7D0A - chains D and E of the 12 polymer chains in the assembly; structure by electron microscopy, 4.00 A resolution.

[Chain D]
Molecule: Intermembrane phospholipid transport system permease protein MlaE
Organism: Acinetobacter baumannii
Reference sequence: V5V9F4 (V5V9F4_ACIBA); residue numbers follow UniProt; this construct covers 1-258
Sequence (258 residues; numbered 1 to 258; the number before each row is that of its first residue):
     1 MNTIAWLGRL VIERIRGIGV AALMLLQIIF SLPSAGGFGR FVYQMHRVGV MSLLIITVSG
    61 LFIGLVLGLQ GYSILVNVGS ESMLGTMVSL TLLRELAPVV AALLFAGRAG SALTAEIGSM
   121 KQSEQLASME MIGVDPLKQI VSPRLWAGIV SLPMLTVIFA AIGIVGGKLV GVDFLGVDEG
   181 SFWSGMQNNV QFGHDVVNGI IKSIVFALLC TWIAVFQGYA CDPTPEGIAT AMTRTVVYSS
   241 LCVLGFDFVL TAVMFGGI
Disordered / not traced: 257-258

[Chain E]
Molecule: ABC transporter ATP-binding protein
Organism: Acinetobacter baumannii
Reference sequence: A0A086HZU3 (A0A086HZU3_ACIBA); residues 2-273 here correspond to UniProt positions 1-272 (UniProt number = residue number - 1)
Sequence (273 residues; row label = number of the first residue in the row):
     1 MMNNKTPLST QSLIEVKNLS FNRGERVIYD NISLNIRRGQ ITAIMGPSGT GKTTLLRLIG
    61 GQLVPDQGEV LLDGKDIAQM SRQELFAARA RMGMLFQSGA LFTDMSVYEN VAFPIRAHTK
   121 LSENLIAELV ALKLESVGLR GTEQLMPTEL SGGMNRRVAL ARAIALDPDL IMYDEPFAGQ
   181 DPIVKGVLTR LIRSLREALD LTTIIVSHDV PETLSIADYI YVVAEGKIQG EGTPEELQAY
   241 ASPFVKQFLT GSAEGPVEYQ FSHQAYLDNE VRP
Disordered / not traced: 1-9, 273
Construct notes: initiating methionine (1)
Small-molecule neighbours:
  - ADP (adenosine-5'-diphosphate), molecule 1: Arg23, Gly24, Arg26, Ile28, Pro47, Ser48, Gly49, Thr50, Gly51, Lys52, Thr54, Arg57, Leu63
  - ADP, molecule 2: Glu149, Ser151, Gly153, Met154, Gly179
  - vanadate (VO4), molecule 1: Pro47, Ser48, Lys52, Glu175, His208
  - vanadate (VO4), molecule 2: Gly153, Gly179, Asp181
From the paper describing this entry:
  - binding site for ADP: Arg23, Arg26, Lys52, Thr54

[How chain D and chain E interact]
Contacting residue pairs (27; chain D residue first):
  Gln27(D) - Arg82(E)
  Ser123(D) - Ala100(E)
  Glu124(D) - Ala100(E)
  Gln125(D) - Leu101(E)
  Gln125(D) - Phe102(E)
  Gln125(D) - Thr103(E)  hydrogen bond
  Ala127(D) - Gln62(E)
  Ala127(D) - Phe96(E)
  Ser128(D) - Phe96(E)
  Ser128(D) - Ala100(E)
  Ser128(D) - Arg162(E)
  Met129(D) - Phe102(E)  hydrophobic
  Glu130(D) - Arg89(E)
  Met131(D) - Gly60(E)
  Met131(D) - Gln62(E)
  Met131(D) - Arg89(E)
  Met131(D) - Met94(E)  hydrophobic
  Met131(D) - Phe96(E)  hydrophobic
  Ile132(D) - Arg89(E)
  Ile132(D) - Pro114(E)  hydrophobic
  Ile132(D) - Arg162(E)
  Gly133(D) - Phe86(E)
  Gly133(D) - Arg89(E)
  Gly133(D) - His118(E)
  Val134(D) - Phe86(E)  hydrophobic
  Asp135(D) - Arg82(E)
  Leu137(D) - Arg82(E)
Also at the interface, not in a pair above, chain E (17 interface residues in all): Ala90, Met92, Phe113

[Summary]
14 residues of chain D face 17 of chain E across their interface; the contacts include 1 hydrogen bond. The
hydrogen-bonded pair is Gln125(D)-Thr103(E). Ligands of chain E: ADP and vanadate. From the paper: a binding
site for ADP at Arg23(E), Arg26(E) and Lys52(E) among others.
Chain D is Intermembrane phospholipid transport system permease protein MlaE and chain E is ABC transporter
ATP-binding protein, both from Acinetobacter baumannii; the structure, Acinetobacter MlaFEDB complex in
ADP-vanadate trapped Vclose conformation, was determined by electron microscopy (same publication as 7D06,
7D08 and 7D09).
